PDB entry 6Z6H | electron microscopy, 8.55 A resolution (very low resolution: no residue pairs are listed; an interface is given only as per-side residue counts) | chains A and B of the 8 polymer chains in the assembly

# Chain A
Name: Histone deacetylase HDA1
From: Saccharomyces cerevisiae (strain ATCC 204508 / S288c)
Notes: EC 3.5.1.98
UniProt: P53973 (HDA1_YEAST); residue numbers follow UniProt; this construct covers 40-700
Chain sequence (661 residues; each row starts with the number of its first residue):
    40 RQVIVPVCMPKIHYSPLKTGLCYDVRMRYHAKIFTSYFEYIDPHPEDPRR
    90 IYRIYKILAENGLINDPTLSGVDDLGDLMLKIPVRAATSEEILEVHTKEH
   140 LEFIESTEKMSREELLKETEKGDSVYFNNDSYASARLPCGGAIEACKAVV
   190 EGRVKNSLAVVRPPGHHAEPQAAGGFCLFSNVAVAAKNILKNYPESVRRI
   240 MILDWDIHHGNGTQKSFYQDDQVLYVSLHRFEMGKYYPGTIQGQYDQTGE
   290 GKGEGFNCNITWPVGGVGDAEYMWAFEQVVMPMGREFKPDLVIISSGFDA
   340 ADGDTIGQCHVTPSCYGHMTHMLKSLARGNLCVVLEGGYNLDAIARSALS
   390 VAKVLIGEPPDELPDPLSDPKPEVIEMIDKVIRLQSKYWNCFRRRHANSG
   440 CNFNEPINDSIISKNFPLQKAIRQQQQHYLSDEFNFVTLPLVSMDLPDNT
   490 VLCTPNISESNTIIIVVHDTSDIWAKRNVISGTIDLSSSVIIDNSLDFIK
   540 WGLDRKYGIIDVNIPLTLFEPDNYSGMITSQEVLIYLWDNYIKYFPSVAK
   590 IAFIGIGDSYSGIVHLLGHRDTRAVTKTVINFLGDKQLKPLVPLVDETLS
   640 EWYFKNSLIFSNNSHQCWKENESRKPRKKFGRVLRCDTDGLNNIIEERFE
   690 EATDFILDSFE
Unresolved in the structure: 440-444, 659-663
Bound ions: Zn2+ near Asp245 (its only coordinating residue here)
Swiss-Prot annotation at these positions:
  - active site: His206
What the authors report for this chain:
  - self-association interface (contacts with another copy of this molecule): Glu498, Pro585, Glu636, Arg666, Lys667, Lys668

# Chain B
Name: Histone deacetylase HDA1
From: Saccharomyces cerevisiae (strain ATCC 204508 / S288c)
Notes: EC 3.5.1.98
UniProt: P53973 (HDA1_YEAST); residue numbers follow UniProt; this construct covers 29-700
Chain sequence (672 residues; row label = number of the first residue in the row):
    29 ENSLSTTSKSKRQVIVPVCMPKIHYSPLKTGLCYDVRMRYHAKIFTSYFE
    79 YIDPHPEDPRRIYRIYKILAENGLINDPTLSGVDDLGDLMLKIPVRAATS
   129 EEILEVHTKEHLEFIESTEKMSREELLKETEKGDSVYFNNDSYASARLPC
   179 GGAIEACKAVVEGRVKNSLAVVRPPGHHAEPQAAGGFCLFSNVAVAAKNI
   229 LKNYPESVRRIMILDWDIHHGNGTQKSFYQDDQVLYVSLHRFEMGKYYPG
   279 TIQGQYDQTGEGKGEGFNCNITWPVGGVGDAEYMWAFEQVVMPMGREFKP
   329 DLVIISSGFDAADGDTIGQCHVTPSCYGHMTHMLKSLARGNLCVVLEGGY
   379 NLDAIARSALSVAKVLIGEPPDELPDPLSDPKPEVIEMIDKVIRLQSKYW
   429 NCFRRRHANSGCNFNEPINDSIISKNFPLQKAIRQQQQHYLSDEFNFVTL
   479 PLVSMDLPDNTVLCTPNISESNTIIIVVHDTSDIWAKRNVISGTIDLSSS
   529 VIIDNSLDFIKWGLDRKYGIIDVNIPLTLFEPDNYSGMITSQEVLIYLWD
   579 NYIKYFPSVAKIAFIGIGDSYSGIVHLLGHRDTRAVTKTVINFLGDKQLK
   629 PLVPLVDETLSEWYFKNSLIFSNNSHQCWKENESRKPRKKFGRVLRCDTD
   679 GLNNIIEERFEEATDFILDSFE
Unresolved in the structure: 657-666, 679
Bound ions: Zn2+: His205, Asp245, His247
Swiss-Prot annotation at these positions:
  - active site: His206

# Chain A / chain B interface
At this resolution (9 A) residue pairs are not listed: 99 residues of chain A and 108 of chain B lie at the interface.

# In short
99 residues of chain A and 108 residues of chain B are in contact. His205(B), Asp245(B) and His247(B)
coordinate Zn2+. From UniProt: active-site residue His206(A) on chain A; active-site residue His206(B) on
chain B. The paper reports a self-association interface involving Glu498(A), Pro585(A) and Glu636(A) among
others.
Chain A is Histone deacetylase HDA1 and chain B is Histone deacetylase HDA1, both from Saccharomyces
cerevisiae (strain ATCC 204508 / S288c); the structure, HDAC-DC, was determined by electron microscopy,
deposited together with 6Z6F, 6Z6O and 6Z6P.
